1AQ4 - chains B and C of the 5 polymer chains in the assembly; structure by X-ray diffraction, 3.00 A resolution.

Chain B (and C):
Name: Protein(bacteriophage MS2 coat protein)
Notes: chain C of this document is another copy of the same molecule, construct and numbering; everything in this record applies to it too
Reference sequence: P03612 (COAT_BPMS2); numbering as in UniProt (aligned over 1-129)
Sequence (129 residues; row label = number of the first residue in the row):
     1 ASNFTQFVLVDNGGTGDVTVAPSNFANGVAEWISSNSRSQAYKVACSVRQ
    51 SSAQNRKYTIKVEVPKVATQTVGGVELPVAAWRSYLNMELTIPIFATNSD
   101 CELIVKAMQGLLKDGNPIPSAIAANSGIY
Sequence notes: engineered mutation Ala-45 (Thr in P03612)

How chain B and chain C interact:
Contacting residue pairs (17):
  Ala-1(B) with Gln-6(C), hydrogen bond (backbone-side chain)
  Asn-27(B) with Phe-25(C)
  Gly-28(B) with Phe-25(C)
  Val-48(B) with Ser-23(C); Asn-24(C), hydrogen bond (backbone-side chain)
  Gln-50(B) with Arg-38(C), hydrogen bond
  Ile-94(B) with Ser-37(C); Arg-38(C), hydrogen bond (backbone-backbone); Ser-39(C), hydrogen bond (backbone-backbone)
  Phe-95(B) with Ser-37(C), hydrogen bond (backbone-side chain); Leu-77(C), hydrophobic; Pro-78(C)
  Ala-96(B) with Ser-37(C)
  Thr-97(B) with Asn-36(C); Ser-37(C)
  Asn-98(B) with Ser-35(C), hydrogen bond; Asn-36(C), hydrogen bond (side chain-backbone)
Other interface residues (no listed pair), chain B (13 interface residues in all): Phe-25, Arg-49, Arg-56
Other interface residues (no listed pair), chain C (15 interface residues in all): Phe-4, Ala-26, Asn-27, Val-79

Summary:
13 residues of chain B face 15 of chain C across their interface, with 8 hydrogen bonds. Among the polar pairs
are Ala-1(B)/Gln-6(C), Val-48(B)/Asn-24(C) and Gln-50(B)/Arg-38(C).
Both chains are Protein(bacteriophage MS2 coat protein). Entry 1AQ4 (Structure of a MS2 coat protein mutant in
complex with an RNA operator) was determined by X-ray diffraction, deposited together with 1AQ3, 1MVA and
1MVB.
